1TY0 - chains A and B; structure by X-ray diffraction, 1.75 A resolution.

Chain A (and B):
Protein: putative exotoxin (superantigen)
Source organism: Streptococcus pyogenes
Notes: chain B of this document is another copy of the same molecule, construct and numbering; everything in this record applies to it too
Reference sequence: Q7BAE3 (Q7BAE3_STRPY); residues 1-211 here correspond to UniProt positions 22-232 (UniProt number = residue number + 21)
Sequence (211 residues; row label = number of the first residue in the row):
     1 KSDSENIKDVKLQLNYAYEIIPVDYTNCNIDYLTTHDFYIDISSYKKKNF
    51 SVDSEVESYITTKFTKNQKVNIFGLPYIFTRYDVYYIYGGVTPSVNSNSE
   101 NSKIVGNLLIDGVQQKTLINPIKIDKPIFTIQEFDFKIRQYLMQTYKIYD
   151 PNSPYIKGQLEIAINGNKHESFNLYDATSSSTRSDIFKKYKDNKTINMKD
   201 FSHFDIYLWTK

Chain A / chain B interface:
Contacting residue pairs - 25 pairs, chain A then chain B:
  Gln13(A) with Tyr16(B)
  Tyr16(A) with Tyr16(B), hydrophobic; Glu19(B)
  Glu19(A) with Phe79(B); Arg183(B), hydrogen bond (backbone-side chain)
  Ile20(A) with Phe79(B)
  Ile21(A) with Ile21(B); Phe79(B), hydrophobic; Tyr85(B), hydrophobic
  Pro76(A) with Ile21(B), hydrophobic
  Phe79(A) with Glu19(B); Ile20(B); Ile21(B), hydrophobic; Gln140(B); Gln144(B)
  Thr80(A) with Gln144(B)
  Arg81(A) with Gln144(B), hydrogen bond (backbone-side chain)
  Tyr85(A) with Ile21(B), hydrophobic
  Gln140(A) with Phe79(B)
  Tyr141(A) with Arg81(B)
  Gln144(A) with Phe79(B); Thr80(B); Arg81(B), hydrogen bond (side chain-backbone)
  Thr145(A) with Arg81(B), hydrogen bond
  Arg183(A) with Glu19(B), hydrogen bond (side chain-backbone)
Interface residues without a listed pair, chain A (16 interface residues in all): Val23
Interface residues without a listed pair, chain B (13 interface residues in all): Asn15, Pro76

In short:
16 residues of chain A and 13 residues of chain B are in contact, with 5 hydrogen bonds. Polar pairs include
Glu19(A)-Arg183(B), Arg81(A)-Gln144(B) and Thr145(A)-Arg81(B).
Both chains are putative exotoxin (superantigen) (Streptococcus pyogenes). Entry 1TY0 (Crystal structure of
the streptococcal pyrogenic exotoxin J (SPE-J)) was determined by X-ray diffraction (same publication as
1TY2).
